8GAP - chains A and D of the 8 polymer chains in the assembly; structure by electron microscopy, 3.80 A resolution.

# Chain A
Molecule: Telomerase reverse transcriptase
Source organism: Tetrahymena thermophila
Notes: EC 2.7.7.49
UniProtKB: O77448 (TERT_TETTH); numbering as in UniProt (aligned over 1-1117)
Chain sequence (1117 residues; numbered 1 to 1117; the number before each row is that of its first residue):
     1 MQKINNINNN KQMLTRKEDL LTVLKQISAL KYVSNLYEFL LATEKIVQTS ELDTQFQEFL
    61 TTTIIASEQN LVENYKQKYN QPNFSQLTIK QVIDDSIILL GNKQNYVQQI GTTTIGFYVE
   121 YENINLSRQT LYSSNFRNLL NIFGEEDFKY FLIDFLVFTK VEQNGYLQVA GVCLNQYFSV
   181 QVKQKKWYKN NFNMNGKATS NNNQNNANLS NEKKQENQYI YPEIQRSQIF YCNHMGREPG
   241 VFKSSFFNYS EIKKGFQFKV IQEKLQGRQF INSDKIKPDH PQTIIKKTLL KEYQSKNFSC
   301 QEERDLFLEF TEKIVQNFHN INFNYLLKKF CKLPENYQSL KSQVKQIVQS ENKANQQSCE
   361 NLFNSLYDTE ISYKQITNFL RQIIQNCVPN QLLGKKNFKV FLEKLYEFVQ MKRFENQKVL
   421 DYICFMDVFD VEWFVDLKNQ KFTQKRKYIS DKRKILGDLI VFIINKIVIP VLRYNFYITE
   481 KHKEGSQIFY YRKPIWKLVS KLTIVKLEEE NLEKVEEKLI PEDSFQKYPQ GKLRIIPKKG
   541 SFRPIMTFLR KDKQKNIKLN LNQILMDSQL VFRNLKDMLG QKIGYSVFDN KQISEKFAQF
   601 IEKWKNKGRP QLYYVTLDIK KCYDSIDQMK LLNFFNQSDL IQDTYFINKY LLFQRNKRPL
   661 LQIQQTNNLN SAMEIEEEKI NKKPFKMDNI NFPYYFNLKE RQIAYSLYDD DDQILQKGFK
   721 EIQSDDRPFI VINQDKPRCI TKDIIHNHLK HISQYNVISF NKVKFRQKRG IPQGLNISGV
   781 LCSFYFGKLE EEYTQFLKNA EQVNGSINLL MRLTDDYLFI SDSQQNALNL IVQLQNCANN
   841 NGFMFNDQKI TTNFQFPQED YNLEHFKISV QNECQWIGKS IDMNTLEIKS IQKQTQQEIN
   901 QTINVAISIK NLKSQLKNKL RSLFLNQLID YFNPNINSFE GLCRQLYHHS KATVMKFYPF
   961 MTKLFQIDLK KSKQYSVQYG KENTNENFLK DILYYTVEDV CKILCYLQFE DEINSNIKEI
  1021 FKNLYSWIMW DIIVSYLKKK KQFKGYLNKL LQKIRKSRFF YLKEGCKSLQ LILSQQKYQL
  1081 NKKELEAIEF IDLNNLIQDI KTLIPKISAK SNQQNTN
Disordered / not traced: 1-10, 180-215, 252-280, 664-686, 1111-1117
UniProt features mapped onto this chain:
  - binding site (Mg(2+)): Asp618, Asp815, Asp816
  - mutagenesis: Lys90 (K90A: Decreased reverse transcriptase activity), Asp94 (D94A: Decreased reverse transcriptase activity; does not affect DNA-binding), Lys103 (K103A: Does not affect reverse transcriptase activity), Arg137 (R137A: Decreased reverse transcriptase activity), Glu145 to Glu146 (Does not affect reverse transcriptase activity), Phe158 (F158A: Abolished reverse transcriptase activity), Gln168 (Q168A: Strongly decreased reverse transcriptase activity; strongly decreased DNA-binding; Q168E: Does not affect reverse transcriptase activity; Q168N: Decreased reverse transcriptase activity), Leu174 (L174A: Decreased reverse transcriptase activity), Phe178 (F178A: Strongly decreased reverse transcriptase activity; strongly decreased DNA-binding), Lys183 to Lys189 (Strongly decreased reverse transcriptase activity), Lys183 to Lys186 (Strongly decreased reverse transcriptase activity), Lys185 to Lys186 (Does not affect reverse transcriptase activity), 47 further mutagenesis entries in UniProt

# Chain D
Molecule: Telomerase holoenzyme Teb1 subunit
Source organism: Tetrahymena thermophila
UniProtKB: D2CVN6 (D2CVN6_TETTH); residue numbers follow UniProt; this construct covers 1-701
Chain sequence (701 residues; row label = number of the first residue in the row):
     1 MKLTKGGSYI LKKVDRKQFY QDEEIVMQIK KILGQKTTDC KQYIKCECID GLGDEALIYF
    61 EMLANQNQHL QKNDVIMIQD YLNDKTQNDK IVVLVTRFQF CKASHVQPKT AQKESIQLLN
   121 TEKTIIQKSK ITKNPAEEVL KFIEVNEKDN SSNSEDMIIE QQKQEIKNNQ KEKQSINGFN
   181 LEDSYSNISD ITNFGGKSNF NIGSLSDQLS KQTLLISQLQ VGKNRFSFKF EGRVVYKSST
   241 FQNQQDSKYF FITAQDANNQ EINLSFWQKV DQSYQTLKVG QYYYFIGGEV KQFKNNLELK
   301 FKFGDYQIIP KETLSANYVQ PLALQPSKQF GNDSIGDSDY SIHNLIEKEE SIAQKGYNGQ
   361 KNNKYRQNNN NSKHTLLISE VLKTSKQYLS VLAQVVDIQS SDKNIRLKIC DNSCNQELKV
   421 VIFPDLCYEW RDKFSINKWY YFNEFVRQIY NDEVQLKNNI HSSIKESDDQ RKVITYNQEQ
   481 GVFKKSISIN SNDSFEIKPK ISYKNNSNQE QRIYSSIEEI IQQAQASEIG QKKEFYVYGN
   541 LVSIQMKNKL YYYRCTCQGK SVLKYHGDSF FCESCQQFIN PQVHLMLRAF VQDSTGTIPV
   601 MIFDQQSSQL INQIDPSIHV QEAGQYVKNC IENGQEEIIR QLFSKLDFAR FIFEIQFENK
   661 EFNNEQEIAY KVLKIEKENI KEESKYLLKK LEHLINNNQN N
Disordered / not traced: 1-510, 698-701
Ion coordination: Zn2+: Cys555, Cys557, Cys572, Cys575

# Interface between chain A and chain D
Pairs across the interface - 21 pairs, chain A then chain D:
  Asn102(A) with Met546(D); Arg640(D), hydrogen bond (side chain-backbone); Ser644(D)
  Gln104(A) with Met546(D); Lys547(D), hydrogen bond (backbone-side chain)
  Asn105(A) with Lys547(D)
  Thr114(A) with Ser543(D), hydrogen bond (backbone-side chain); Gln545(D)
  Ile115(A) with Ser543(D); Phe590(D), hydrophobic
  Gly116(A) with Val542(D); Ser543(D), hydrogen bond (backbone-side chain)
  Phe117(A) with Phe648(D), hydrophobic
  Lys291(A) with Tyr565(D), hydrogen bond; Phe571(D)
  Gln294(A) with Phe571(D); Gln576(D), hydrogen bond (side chain-backbone); Gln577(D); Phe578(D)
  Lys296(A) with Phe578(D)
  Lys558(A) with Asn663(D), hydrogen bond
Also at the interface, not in a pair above, chain A (15 interface residues in all): Lys103, Thr113, Asn217, Ser295
Also at the interface, not in a pair above, chain D (18 interface residues in all): Ile544, Asp568, Gln592

# Overview
The interface between chain A and chain D involves 15 residues on one side and 18 on the other; the contacts
include 7 hydrogen bonds. Polar contacts include Asn102(A)-Arg640(D), Gln104(A)-Lys547(D) and
Thr114(A)-Ser543(D). UniProt lists 3 Mg2+-binding residues and 60 mutagenesis sites on chain A.
Chain A is Telomerase reverse transcriptase and chain D is Telomerase holoenzyme Teb1 subunit, both from
Tetrahymena thermophila; the structure, Structure of LARP7 protein p65-telomerase RNA complex in telomerase,
was determined by electron microscopy.
